Entry 4YA7 (X-ray diffraction, 2.70 A resolution); this record covers chains M and b of the 34 polymer chains in the assembly.

[Chain M]
Name: Proteasome subunit beta type-7
Source organism: Saccharomyces cerevisiae (strain ATCC 204508 / S288c)
Notes: EC 3.4.25.1
Reference sequence: P30657 (PSB7_YEAST); residues -12 to 233 here correspond to UniProt positions 21-266 (UniProt number = residue number + 33)
Amino-acid sequence (246 residues; row label = number of the first residue in the row; numbers below 1 keep their minus sign (Thr-12 is residue -12)):
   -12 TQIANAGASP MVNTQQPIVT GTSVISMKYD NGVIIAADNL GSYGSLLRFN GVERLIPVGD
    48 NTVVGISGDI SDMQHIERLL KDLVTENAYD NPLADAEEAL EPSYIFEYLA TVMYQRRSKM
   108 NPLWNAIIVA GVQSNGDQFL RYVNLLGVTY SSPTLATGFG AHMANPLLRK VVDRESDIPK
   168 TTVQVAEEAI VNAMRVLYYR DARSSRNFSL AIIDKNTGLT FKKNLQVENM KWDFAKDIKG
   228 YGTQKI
Unresolved in the structure: -12 to 0

[Chain b]
Name: Proteasome subunit beta type-1
Source organism: Saccharomyces cerevisiae (strain ATCC 204508 / S288c)
Notes: EC 3.4.25.1
Reference sequence: P38624 (PSB1_YEAST); residues 1-196 here correspond to UniProt positions 20-215 (UniProt number = residue number + 19)
Amino-acid sequence (196 residues; row label = number of the first residue in the row):
     1 TSIMAVTFKD GVILGADSRT TTGAYIANRV TDKLTRVHDK IWCCRSGSAA DTQAIADIVQ
    61 YHLELYTSQY GTPSTETAAS VFKELCYENK DNLTAGIIVA GYDDKNKGEV YTIPLGGSVH
   121 KLPYAIAGSG STFIYGYCDK NFRENMSKEE TVDFIKHSLS QAIKWDGSSG GVIRMVVLTA
   181 AGVERLIFYP DEYEQL

[How chain M and chain b interact]
Residue-residue contacts (62):
  Ser32(M) - Trp165(b)
  Ser32(M) - Asp166(b)
  Ser32(M) - Gly167(b)  hydrogen bond (backbone-backbone)
  Leu33(M) - Phe133(b)  hydrophobic
  Leu33(M) - Trp165(b)
  Leu34(M) - Lys164(b)
  Leu34(M) - Trp165(b)  hydrogen bond (backbone-backbone)
  Leu34(M) - Gly167(b)
  Arg35(M) - Trp165(b)
  Phe146(M) - Ala24(b)
  Phe146(M) - Tyr25(b)
  Tyr185(M) - Glu194(b)  hydrogen bond
  Tyr186(M) - Ile26(b)
  Tyr186(M) - Arg29(b)
  Arg187(M) - Ala24(b)
  Arg187(M) - Tyr25(b)
  Arg187(M) - Ile26(b)  hydrogen bond (backbone-backbone)
  Arg187(M) - Ala27(b)  hydrogen bond (side chain-backbone)
  Arg187(M) - Asn28(b)
  Asp188(M) - Ala24(b)
  Asp188(M) - Ile26(b)
  Ala189(M) - Arg19(b)
  Ala189(M) - Ala24(b)  hydrogen bond (backbone-backbone)
  Ala189(M) - Ile26(b)
  Ala189(M) - Gly167(b)
  Arg190(M) - Ala24(b)
  Arg190(M) - Gly167(b)
  Arg193(M) - Asp191(b)  salt bridge
  Arg193(M) - Glu194(b)  salt bridge
  Lys218(M) - Arg29(b)  hydrogen bond (backbone-side chain)
  Trp219(M) - Arg29(b)
  Trp219(M) - Gly171(b)
  Trp219(M) - Val172(b)  hydrophobic
  Trp219(M) - Tyr189(b)
  Trp219(M) - Pro190(b)
  Asp220(M) - Tyr189(b)
  Phe221(M) - Arg29(b)
  Phe221(M) - Val30(b)  hydrophobic
  Ala222(M) - Val30(b)  hydrophobic
  Ala222(M) - Arg174(b)  hydrogen bond (backbone-side chain)
  Ala222(M) - Ile187(b)  hydrophobic
  Lys223(M) - Ile187(b)
  Lys223(M) - Tyr189(b)
  Ile225(M) - Val30(b)  hydrophobic
  Ile225(M) - Arg174(b)  hydrogen bond (backbone-side chain)
  Lys226(M) - Asp32(b)
  Gly227(M) - Asp32(b)  hydrogen bond (backbone-side chain)
  Tyr228(M) - Thr35(b)
  Tyr228(M) - Arg45(b)
  Tyr228(M) - Gln53(b)  hydrogen bond (side chain-backbone)
  Tyr228(M) - Ala56(b)
  Tyr228(M) - Asp57(b)  hydrogen bond
  Gln231(M) - Asp32(b)
  Gln231(M) - Leu34(b)
  Gln231(M) - Thr35(b)
  Gln231(M) - Arg36(b)  hydrogen bond (side chain-backbone)
  Gln231(M) - Trp42(b)
  Gln231(M) - Arg185(b)
  Ile233(M) - Arg36(b)
  Ile233(M) - Trp42(b)
  Ile233(M) - Val183(b)  hydrophobic
  Ile233(M) - Arg185(b)  hydrogen bond (backbone-side chain)
Also at the interface, not in a pair above, chain M (26 interface residues in all): Met150, Met217
Also at the interface, not in a pair above, chain b (36 interface residues in all): Thr21, Gly23, Ile163, Ser168

[Summary]
Chain M and chain b form an interface of 26 and 36 residues respectively, with 14 hydrogen bonds and 2 salt
bridges. Polar pairs include Arg193(M)-Asp191(b), Arg193(M)-Glu194(b) and Tyr185(M)-Glu194(b).
Here chain M is Proteasome subunit beta type-7 and chain b is Proteasome subunit beta type-1, both from
Saccharomyces cerevisiae (strain ATCC 204508 / S288c). Entry 4YA7 (Yeast 20S proteasome beta2-H114D mutant in
complex with Ac-LAE-ep) was determined by X-ray diffraction, deposited together with 4Y69, 4Y6A, 4Y6V, 4Y6Z,
4Y70, 4Y74 and 34 further entries.
